Entry 2ZG7 (X-ray diffraction, 1.70 A resolution); this record covers chain X.

[Chain X]
Protein: Ferritin light chain
Organism: Equus caballus
UniProtKB: P02791 (FRIL_HORSE); residues 1-174 here correspond to UniProt positions 2-175 (UniProt number = residue number + 1)
Chain sequence (174 residues; row label = number of the first residue in the row):
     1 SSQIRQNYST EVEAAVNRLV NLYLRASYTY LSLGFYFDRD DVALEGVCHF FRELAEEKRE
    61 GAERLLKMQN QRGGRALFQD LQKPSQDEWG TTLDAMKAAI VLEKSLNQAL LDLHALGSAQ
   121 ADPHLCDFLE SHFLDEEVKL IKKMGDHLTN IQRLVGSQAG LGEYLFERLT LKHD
Unresolved in the structure: 174
Ion coordination: Palladium(II) allyl complex Pd site 1 near E45 (its only coordinating residue here); Palladium(II) allyl complex Pd site 2 near H49 (its only coordinating residue here); Cd2+ near D80 (its only coordinating residue here); Palladium(II) allyl complex Pd site 3 near H114 (its only coordinating residue here)
Residues lining bound ligands:
  - Palladium(II) allyl complex (PLL), molecule 1: F35, D38, E45, C48, H49, R52, K67
  - Palladium(II) allyl complex (PLL), molecule 2: E45, C48, H49, R52
  - Palladium(II) allyl complex (PLL), molecule 3: H114, P123, C126, D127, E130
  - Palladium(II) allyl complex (PLL), molecule 4: H114, G117, S118, D122, P123, C126
Swiss-Prot annotation at these positions:
  - region: E53 to E60 (Catalytic site for iron oxidation)
  - binding site (Fe cation): E53, E56, E57, E60, E63
  - modified residue: S1 (N-acetylserine)

[In short]
Chain X binds 4 copies of Palladium(II) allyl complex. UniProt lists 5 Fe cation-binding residues.
Chain X is Ferritin light chain (Equus caballus); the structure, Crystal Structure of Pd(allyl)/apo-Fr, was
determined by X-ray diffraction (same publication as 2ZG8 and 2ZG9).
